8QQM - chains C and D of the 5 polymer chains in the assembly; structure by electron microscopy, 4.70 A resolution (low resolution: residue-level contacts below are approximate; hydrogen-bond / salt-bridge calls are withheld).

[Chain C]
Protein: Acetylcholine receptor subunit beta
Organism: Tetronarce californica
UniProtKB: P02712 (ACHB_TETCF); residues 1-469 here correspond to UniProt positions 25-493 (UniProt number = residue number + 24)
Chain sequence (469 residues; numbered 1 to 469; the number before each row is that of its first residue):
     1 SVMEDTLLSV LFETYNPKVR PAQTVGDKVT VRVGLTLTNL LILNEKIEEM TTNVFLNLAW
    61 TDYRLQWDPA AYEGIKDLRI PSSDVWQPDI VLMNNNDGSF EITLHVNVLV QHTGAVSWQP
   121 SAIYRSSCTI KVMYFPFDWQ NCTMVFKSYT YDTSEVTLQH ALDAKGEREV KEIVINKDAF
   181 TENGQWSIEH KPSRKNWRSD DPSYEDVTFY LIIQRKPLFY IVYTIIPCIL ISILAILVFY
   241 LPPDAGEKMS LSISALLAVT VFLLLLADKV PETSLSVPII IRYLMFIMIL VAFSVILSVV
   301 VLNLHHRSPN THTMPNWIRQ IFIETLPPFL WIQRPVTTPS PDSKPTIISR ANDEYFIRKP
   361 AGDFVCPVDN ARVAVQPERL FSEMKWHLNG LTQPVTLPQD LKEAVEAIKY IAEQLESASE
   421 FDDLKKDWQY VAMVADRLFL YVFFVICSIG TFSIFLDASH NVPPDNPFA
Disordered / not traced: 1-217, 335-397, 461-469
UniProt features mapped onto this chain:
  - modified residue: Tyr355 (Phosphotyrosine)
  - glycosylation: Asn141 (N-linked (GlcNAc...) asparagine)

[Chain D]
Protein: Acetylcholine receptor subunit alpha
Organism: Tetronarce californica
UniProtKB: P02710 (ACHA_TETCF); residues 1-437 here correspond to UniProt positions 25-461 (UniProt number = residue number + 24)
Chain sequence (437 residues; row label = number of the first residue in the row):
     1 SEHETRLVAN LLENYNKVIR PVEHHTHFVD ITVGLQLIQL ISVDEVNQIV ETNVRLRQQW
    61 IDVRLRWNPA DYGGIKKIRL PSDDVWLPDL VLYNNADGDF AIVHMTKLLL DYTGKIMWTP
   121 PAIFKSYCEI IVTHFPFDQQ NCTMKLGIWT YDGTKVSISP ESDRPDLSTF MESGEWVMKD
   181 YRGWKHWVYY TCCPDTPYLD ITYHFIMQRI PLYFVVNVII PCLLFSFLTG LVFYLPTDSG
   241 EKMTLSISVL LSLTVFLLVI VELIPSTSSA VPLIGKYMLF TMIFVISSII ITVVVINTHH
   301 RSPSTHTMPQ WVRKIFIDTI PNVMFFSTMK RASKEKQENK IFADDIDISD ISGKQVTGEV
   361 IFQTPLIKNP DVKSAIEGVK YIAEHMKSDE ESSNAAEEWK YVAMVIDHIL LCVFMLICII
   421 GTVSVFAGRL IELSQEG
Disordered / not traced: 1-211, 332-369, 434-437
UniProt features mapped onto this chain:
  - glycosylation: Asn141 (N-linked (GlcNAc...) asparagine)

[Chain C / chain D interface]
Residue-residue contacts (43; chain C residue first):
  Gly246(C) with Glu241(D)
  Met249(C) with Glu241(D); Thr244(D)
  Ile253(C) with Ser248(D)
  Ser274(C) with Tyr213(D)
  Val299(C) with Leu231(D)
  Leu302(C) with Glu241(D)
  Asn303(C) with Tyr234(D); Pro236(D)
  His306(C) with Pro236(D); Ser239(D)
  Arg307(C) with Tyr234(D)
  Pro309(C) with Lys330(D)
  Asn310(C) with Lys330(D); Glu397(D); Tyr401(D); Met404(D)
  Thr311(C) with Thr328(D); Met329(D); Lys330(D); Met404(D)
  His312(C) with Thr328(D)
  Thr313(C) with Thr328(D)
  Asp400(C) with Lys373(D); Ile376(D)
  Leu401(C) with Ile376(D)
  Glu403(C) with Lys380(D)
  Ala404(C) with Ile376(D); Val379(D); Lys380(D)
  Ala407(C) with Val379(D); Lys380(D); Ala383(D)
  Ile408(C) with Val379(D)
  Tyr410(C) with Ala383(D); Met386(D); Lys387(D); Glu390(D)
  Ile411(C) with Ile382(D); Ala383(D); Met386(D)
  Gln414(C) with Met386(D); Glu390(D)
Interface residues without a listed pair, chain C (31 interface residues in all): Glu247, Lys248, Leu256, Leu257, Thr273, Ala292, Ile296, Glu406
Interface residues without a listed pair, chain D (31 interface residues in all): Leu224, Leu228, Leu235, Asp238, Leu245, Ser252, Glu377, His408

[Overview]
The chain C/chain D interface involves 31 residues from each chain.
Chain C is Acetylcholine receptor subunit beta and chain D is Acetylcholine receptor subunit alpha, both from
Tetronarce californica; the structure, nicotinic acetylcholine receptor in intact synaptic membrane, was
determined by electron microscopy.
